7JTK - chains a and b of the 39 polymer chains in the assembly; structure by electron microscopy, 3.20 A resolution.

[Chain a (and b)]
Name: Dynein 8 kDa light chain, flagellar outer arm
Organism: Chlamydomonas reinhardtii
Notes: chain b of this document is another copy of the same molecule, construct and numbering; everything in this record applies to it too
UniProtKB: Q39580 (DYL1_CHLRE); residues 1-91 here = UniProt positions 1-91
Sequence (91 residues; each row starts with the number of its first residue):
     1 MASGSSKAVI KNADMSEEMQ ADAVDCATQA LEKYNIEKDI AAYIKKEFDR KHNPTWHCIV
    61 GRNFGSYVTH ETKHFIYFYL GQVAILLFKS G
Not modelled in the structure: 1-6, 91

[Chain a / chain b interface]
Residue-residue contacts (45):
  Glu37(a) with Phe64(b); Gly65(b), hydrogen bond (side chain-backbone)
  Lys38(a) with Gly65(b)
  Ala41(a) with Gly65(b); Ser66(b); Tyr67(b)
  Ala42(a) with Tyr67(b), hydrophobic
  Lys45(a) with Tyr67(b); Val68(b); Thr69(b), hydrogen bond
  Lys46(a) with Tyr67(b), hydrogen bond
  His57(a) with Thr69(b); Phe88(b); Ser90(b), hydrogen bond
  Cys58(a) with Ser66(b); Tyr67(b), hydrogen bond (backbone-backbone)
  Ile59(a) with Ile59(b), hydrophobic; Ser66(b)
  Val60(a) with Phe64(b); Gly65(b)
  Gly61(a) with Asn63(b)
  Arg62(a) with Asn63(b), hydrogen bond (backbone-backbone)
  Asn63(a) with Glu37(b); Gly61(b); Arg62(b), hydrogen bond (backbone-backbone); Asn63(b), hydrogen bond (backbone-backbone)
  Phe64(a) with Glu37(b); Ile59(b), hydrophobic; Val60(b); Gly61(b)
  Gly65(a) with Ala41(b); Ile59(b); Val60(b), hydrogen bond (backbone-backbone)
  Ser66(a) with Ala41(b); Cys58(b); Ile59(b)
  Tyr67(a) with Ala41(b); Ala42(b), hydrophobic; Lys45(b); Lys46(b); Cys58(b), hydrogen bond (backbone-backbone)
  Thr69(a) with Lys45(b), hydrogen bond; His57(b), hydrogen bond (backbone-side chain)
  Phe88(a) with His57(b)
  Ser90(a) with Ser90(b)
Interface residues without a listed pair, chain a (23 interface residues in all): Thr55, Trp56, Val68
Interface residues without a listed pair, chain b (22 interface residues in all): Lys38, Trp56

[Summary]
Chain a and chain b form an interface of 23 and 22 residues respectively; the contacts include 12 hydrogen
bonds. Among the polar pairs are Glu37(a)-Gly65(b), Lys45(a)-Thr69(b) and Lys46(a)-Tyr67(b).
Both chains are Dynein 8 kDa light chain, flagellar outer arm (Chlamydomonas reinhardtii). Entry 7JTK (Radial
spoke 1 isolated from Chlamydomonas reinhardtii) was determined by electron microscopy together with 7JTS from
the same study.
